PDB entry 5KC7 | X-ray diffraction, 7.04 A resolution (low resolution: residue-level contacts below are approximate; hydrogen-bond / salt-bridge calls are withheld) | chains B and D of the 4 polymer chains in the assembly

# Chain B (and D)
Molecule: Cerebellin-1
Organism: Homo sapiens
Notes: engineered mutation(s): (Val55-Gly58 deletion mutant); chain D of this document is another copy of the same molecule, construct and numbering; everything in this record applies to it too
UniProtKB: P23435 (CBLN1_HUMAN); aligned to UniProt positions 24-189 over residues 28-193 (the alignment contains insertions or deletions, so no single offset holds)
Amino-acid sequence (178 residues; row label = number of the first residue in the row):
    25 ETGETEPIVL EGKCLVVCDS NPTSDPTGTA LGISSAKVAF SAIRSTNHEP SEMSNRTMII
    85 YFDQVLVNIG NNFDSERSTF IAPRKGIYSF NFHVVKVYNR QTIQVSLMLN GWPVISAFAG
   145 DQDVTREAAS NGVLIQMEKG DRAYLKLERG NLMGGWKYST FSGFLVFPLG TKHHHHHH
Not modelled in the structure: 25-58, 194-202
Sequence notes: expression tag (25-27, 194-202)
Curated features (UniProtKB/Swiss-Prot):
  - region: Cys-38 to Cys-42 (Essential for interaction with NRXN1 and linker of two C1q trimers into disulfide-linked hexamers)
What the authors report for this chain:
  - mutagenesis - Y122A, R124A, D147A: abolished binding to GluD2ATD

# How chain B and chain D interact
Pairs across the interface - 12 pairs, chain B then chain D:
  Ser-69(B) / Lys-170(D)
  Ser-69(B) / Glu-172(D)
  Thr-70(B) / Glu-172(D)
  Asn-71(B) / Glu-172(D)
  Asn-71(B) / Arg-173(D)
  His-72(B) / Arg-173(D)
  Glu-73(B) / Gln-125(D)
  Asp-87(B) / Met-82(D)
  Gln-88(B) / Gly-135(D)
  Gln-88(B) / Trp-136(D)
  Leu-90(B) / Trp-136(D)
  Lys-181(B) / Gln-128(D)
Also at the interface, not in a pair above, chain D (9 interface residues in all): Gly-174

# Summary
Chain B and chain D each contribute 9 residues to their interface. From the paper: Y122A, R124A and D147A of
chain B abolish binding to GluD2ATD.
Chain B and chain D are both Cerebellin-1 (Homo sapiens); the structure, Crystal structure of Cbln1
(Val55-Gly58 deletion mutant), was determined by X-ray diffraction together with 5KC5, 5KC6, 5KC8, 5KC9 and
5KCA from the same study.
